5UWR - chains A and B of the 4 polymer chains in the assembly; structure by X-ray diffraction, 2.24 A resolution.

Chain A:
Molecule: GTP-binding nuclear protein Ran
Organism: Homo sapiens
UniProt: P62826 (RAN_HUMAN); residues 1-216 here = UniProt positions 1-216
Amino-acid sequence (237 residues; each row starts with the number of its first residue; numbers below 1 keep their minus sign (Met-20 is residue -20)):
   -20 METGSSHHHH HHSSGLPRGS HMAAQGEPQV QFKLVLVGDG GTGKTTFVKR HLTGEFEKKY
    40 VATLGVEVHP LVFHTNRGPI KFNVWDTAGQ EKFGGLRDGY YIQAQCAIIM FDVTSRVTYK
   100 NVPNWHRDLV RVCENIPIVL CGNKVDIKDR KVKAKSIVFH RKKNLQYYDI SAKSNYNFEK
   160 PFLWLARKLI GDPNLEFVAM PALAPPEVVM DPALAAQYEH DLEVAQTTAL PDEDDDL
Not modelled in the structure: -20 to 8, 188-191
Differences from the reference sequence: expression tag (-20 to 0)
Ion coordination: Mg2+: Thr24, Thr42 (together with GMP-PNP)
Residues lining bound ligands: GMP-PNP (GNP; phosphoaminophosphonic acid-guanylate ester): Asp18, Gly19, Gly20, Thr21, Gly22, Lys23, Thr24, Thr25, Phe35, Glu36, Lys37, Lys38, Tyr39, Val40, Ala41, Thr42, Thr66, Ala67, Gly68, Gln69, Asn122, Lys123, Asp125, Ile126, Ser150, Ala151, Lys152
Swiss-Prot annotation at these positions:
  - region: Lys37 to Val45 (Switch-I), Gly68 to Gln84 (Switch-II), Asp211 to Leu216 (Interaction with RANBP1)
  - binding site (GTP): Asp18 to Thr25, Glu36 to Thr42, Gly68, Asn122 to Asp125, Ser150 to Lys152
  - site: Gln69 (Essential for GTP hydrolysis)
  - modified residue: Ala2 (N-acetylalanine), Thr24 (Phosphothreonine), Lys37 (N6-acetyllysine), Lys60 (N6-acetyllysine), Lys71 (N6-acetyllysine), Lys99 (N6-acetyllysine), Lys134 (N6-acetyllysine), Lys159 (N6-acetyllysine)
  - cross-link (Glycyl lysine isopeptide (Lys-Gly)): Lys71 (interchain with G-Cter in SUMO2), Lys152 (interchain with G-Cter in SUMO2)

Chain B:
Molecule: Ran-specific GTPase-activating protein 1
Organism: Saccharomyces cerevisiae
UniProt: P41920 (YRB1_YEAST); numbering as in UniProt (aligned over 62-201)
Amino-acid sequence (143 residues; row label = number of the first residue in the row):
    59 GGSDIHFEPV VHLEKVDVKT MEEDEEVLYK VRAKLFRFDA DAKEWKERGT GDCKFLKNKK
   119 TNKVRILMRR DKTLKICANH IIAPEYTLKP NVGSDRSWVY ACTADIAEGE AEAFTFAIRF
   179 GSKENADKFK EEFEKAQEIN KKA
Not modelled in the structure: 59-63, 69-78, 201
Differences from the reference sequence: expression tag (59-61)

How chain A and chain B interact:
Residue-residue contacts (87):
  Arg29(A) with Glu105(B), salt bridge
  Thr32(A) with Glu105(B); Arg106(B); Arg128(B), hydrogen bond (backbone-side chain)
  Gly33(A) with Glu105(B); Arg106(B); Arg128(B)
  Glu34(A) with Lys104(B), salt bridge; Glu105(B), hydrogen bond (backbone-backbone)
  Leu50(A) with Lys133(B)
  Val51(A) with Lys133(B), hydrogen bond (backbone-side chain)
  Phe52(A) with Lys133(B)
  Phe157(A) with Asp129(B); Lys130(B); Thr131(B)
  Glu158(A) with Lys130(B)
  Ala178(A) with Arg127(B)
  Met179(A) with Arg127(B), hydrogen bond (backbone-side chain); Lys133(B); Ile134(B), hydrogen bond (side chain-backbone)
  Pro180(A) with Met79(B); Ile134(B)
  Ala181(A) with Met79(B); Glu80(B); Arg123(B), hydrogen bond (backbone-side chain); Leu125(B), hydrophobic; Arg127(B); Ile134(B), hydrophobic
  Leu182(A) with Met79(B), hydrophobic; Arg123(B), hydrogen bond (backbone-side chain); Asn137(B), hydrogen bond (backbone-side chain); Ile164(B)
  Ala183(A) with Ile164(B)
  Pro184(A) with Arg123(B); Asn137(B); His138(B); Ile139(B), hydrophobic; Ile164(B), hydrophobic
  Pro185(A) with Ile139(B); Ala162(B), hydrophobic; Ile164(B)
  Glu186(A) with Lys121(B), salt bridge; Ile139(B)
  Val187(A) with Glu143(B); Thr161(B)
  Tyr197(A) with Ala171(B)
  Leu201(A) with Val157(B), hydrophobic
  Val203(A) with Phe96(B), hydrophobic
  Ala204(A) with Phe96(B), hydrophobic; Trp103(B), hydrogen bond (backbone-side chain); Asn149(B), hydrogen bond (backbone-side chain); Thr173(B)
  Gln205(A) with Lys147(B); Pro148(B); Asn149(B), hydrogen bond (backbone-side chain); Val150(B), hydrogen bond (backbone-backbone)
  Thr206(A) with Val150(B)
  Thr207(A) with Phe96(B); Lys101(B); Trp103(B), hydrogen bond (backbone-side chain); Asn149(B), hydrogen bond (backbone-side chain)
  Ala208(A) with Trp103(B); Asn149(B); Val150(B)
  Leu209(A) with Phe94(B), hydrophobic; Trp103(B), hydrophobic; Asn149(B), hydrogen bond (backbone-side chain); Ser155(B); Ala175(B), hydrophobic; Arg177(B)
  Pro210(A) with Phe94(B); Trp103(B); Arg177(B), hydrogen bond (backbone-side chain)
  Asp211(A) with Arg177(B), hydrogen bond (backbone-side chain)
  Glu212(A) with Gly151(B); Ser152(B), hydrogen bond; Arg154(B), salt bridge; Arg177(B), salt bridge
  Asp214(A) with Arg154(B), hydrogen bond (backbone-side chain)
  Asp215(A) with Arg154(B); Gly179(B)
  Leu216(A) with Lys92(B); Thr108(B); Arg154(B); Arg177(B), hydrogen bond (backbone-side chain); Phe178(B); Gly179(B)
Other interface residues (no listed pair), chain A (41 interface residues in all): His30, Leu31, Phe35, Phe176, Val177, Asp200, Asp213
Other interface residues (no listed pair), chain B (51 interface residues in all): Arg90, Ala91, Arg95, Leu132, Tyr158, Ala159, Ala165, Glu166

Summary:
41 residues of chain A and 51 residues of chain B are in contact, with 20 hydrogen bonds and 5 salt bridges.
Polar pairs include Arg29(A)-Glu105(B), Glu34(A)-Lys104(B) and Glu186(A)-Lys121(B). Chain A binds GMP-PNP.
Curated annotation (UniProt) lists 23 GTP-binding residues on chain A.
Chain A is GTP-binding nuclear protein Ran (Homo sapiens) and chain B is Ran-specific GTPase-activating
protein 1 (Saccharomyces cerevisiae); the structure, Crystal Structure of CDC7 NES Peptide (extended) in
complex with CRM1-Ran-RanBP1, was determined by X-ray diffraction, deposited together with 5UWH, 5UWI, 5UWJ,
5UWO, 5UWP, 5UWQ and 4 further entries.
